PDB entry 9GFM | electron microscopy, 3.80 A resolution | chains L and M of the 11 polymer chains in the assembly

== Chain L ==
Molecule: Nucleosomal DNA strand 2
Sequence (139 nucleotides; row label = number of the first residue in the row; numbers below 1 keep their minus sign (DT-81 is residue -81)):
   -81 TGCCGAGGCCGCTCAATTGGTCGTAGACAGCTCTAGCACCGCTTAAACGC
   -31 ACGTACGCGCTGTCCCCCGCGTTTTAACCGCCAAGGGGATTACTCCCTAG
    19 TCTCCAGGCACGTGTCAGATATATACATCCTGTGCATGT

== Chain M ==
Protein: Histone H3.1
Source organism: Homo sapiens
UniProtKB: P68431 (H31_HUMAN); residues 43-135 here correspond to UniProt positions 44-136 (UniProt number = residue number + 1)
Sequence (93 residues; numbered 43 to 135; the number before each row is that of its first residue):
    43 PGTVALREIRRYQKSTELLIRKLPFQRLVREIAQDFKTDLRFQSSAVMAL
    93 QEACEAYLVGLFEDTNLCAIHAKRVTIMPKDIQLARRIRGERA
Curated features (UniProtKB/Swiss-Prot):
  - modified residue: Lys56 (N6,N6,N6-trimethyllysine), Ser57 (Phosphoserine), Lys64 (N6-(2-hydroxyisobutyryl)lysine), Lys79 (N6,N6,N6-trimethyllysine), Thr80 (Phosphothreonine), Ser86 (Phosphoserine), Thr107 (Phosphothreonine), Lys115 (N6-acetyllysine), Lys122 (N6-(2-hydroxyisobutyryl)lysine)

== How chain L and chain M interact ==
Contacting residue pairs - 13 pairs, chain L then chain M:
  DT-65(L) - Arg49(M)  salt bridge to the phosphate
  DT9(L) - Pro43(M)  phosphate contact
  DT9(L) - Gly44(M)  hydrogen bond to the phosphate
  DT9(L) - Val46(M)  phosphate contact
  DA17(L) - Arg63(M)  phosphate contact
  DA17(L) - Leu65(M)  sugar contact
  DA17(L) - Pro66(M)  phosphate contact
  DA17(L) - Arg69(M)  salt bridge to the phosphate
  DG18(L) - Arg63(M)  phosphate contact
  DG18(L) - Lys64(M)  hydrogen bond to the phosphate
  DG18(L) - Leu65(M)  hydrogen bond to the phosphate
  DG26(L) - Arg83(M)  hydrogen bond to the phosphate
  DC27(L) - Arg83(M)  salt bridge to the phosphate
Interface residues without a listed pair, chain L (7 interface residues in all): DT8
Interface residues without a listed pair, chain M (12 interface residues in all): Thr45, Ala47

== Summary ==
7 residues of chain L and 12 residues of chain M are in contact, with 4 hydrogen bonds and 3 salt bridges.
Polar pairs include DT9(L)-Gly44(M), DG18(L)-Lys64(M) and DG18(L)-Leu65(M).
Chain L is Nucleosomal DNA strand 2 and chain M is Histone H3.1 (Homo sapiens); the structure, CryoEM
structure of the human INO80 core-nucleosome complex state N-7, was determined by electron microscopy.
